Entry 8TW4 (electron microscopy, 3.30 A resolution); this record covers chains B and E of the 8 polymer chains in the assembly.

Chain B:
Protein: T cell receptor beta variable 6-5, T cell receptor beta chain MC.7.G5, MCHERRY fusion protein
Source organism: Homo sapiens
UniProt: chimeric construct of A0A0K0K1A5, P0DTU4, A0A4D6FVK6: residues 1-114 from A0A0K0K1A5 (TVB65_HUMAN) positions 1-114 (same numbers); residues 128-311 from P0DTU4 positions 132-315 (UniProt number = residue number + 4); residues 322-556 from A0A4D6FVK6 positions 2-236 (UniProt number = residue number - 320)
Sequence (556 residues; numbered 1 to 556; the number before each row is that of its first residue):
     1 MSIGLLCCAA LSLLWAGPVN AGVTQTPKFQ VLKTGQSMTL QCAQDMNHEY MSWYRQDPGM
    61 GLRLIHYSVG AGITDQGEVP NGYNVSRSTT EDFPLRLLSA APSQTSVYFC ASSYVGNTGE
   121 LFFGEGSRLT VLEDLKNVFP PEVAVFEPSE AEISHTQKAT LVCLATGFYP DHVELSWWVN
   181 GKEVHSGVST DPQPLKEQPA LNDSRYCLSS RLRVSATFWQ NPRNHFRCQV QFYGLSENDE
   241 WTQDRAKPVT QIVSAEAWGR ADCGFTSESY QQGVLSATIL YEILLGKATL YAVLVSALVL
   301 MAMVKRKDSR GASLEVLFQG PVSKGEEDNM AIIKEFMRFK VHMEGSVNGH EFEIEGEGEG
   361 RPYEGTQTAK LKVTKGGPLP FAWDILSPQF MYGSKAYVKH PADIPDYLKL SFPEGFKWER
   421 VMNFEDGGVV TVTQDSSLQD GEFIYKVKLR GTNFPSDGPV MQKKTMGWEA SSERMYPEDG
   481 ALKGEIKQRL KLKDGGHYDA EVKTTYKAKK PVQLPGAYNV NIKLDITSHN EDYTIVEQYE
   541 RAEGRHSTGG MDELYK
Disordered / not traced: 1-22, 28-31, 75-87, 199-203, 215-218, 259-273, 305-556
Differences from the reference sequence: linker (115-127, 312-321)
UniProt features mapped onto this chain:
  - glycosylation (N-linked (GlcNAc...) asparagine): Asn84, Asn202
  - region: Cys263 to Ala277 (Connecting peptide)
Disulfides: Cys42-Cys110, Cys163-Cys228

Chain E:
Protein: T-cell surface glycoprotein CD3 epsilon chain
Source organism: Homo sapiens
UniProt: P07766 (CD3E_HUMAN); residue numbers follow UniProt; this construct covers 1-207
Sequence (207 residues; numbered 1 to 207; the number before each row is that of its first residue):
     1 MQSGTHWRVL GLCLLSVGVW GQDGNEEMGG ITQTPYKVSI SGTTVILTCP QYPGSEILWQ
    61 HNDKNIGGDE DDKNIGSDED HLSLKEFSEL EQSGYYVCYP RGSKPEDANF YLYLRARVCE
   121 NCMEMDVMSV ATIVIVDICI TGGLLLLVYY WSKNRKAKAK PVTRGAGAGG RQRGQNKERP
   181 PPVPNPDYEP IRKGQRDLYS GLNQRRI
Disordered / not traced: 1-32, 107-109, 145-207
Disulfides: Cys49-Cys98, Cys119-Cys122
From the paper describing this entry:
  - conformationally variable residues (order/disorder transition): Asp107 to Asn109

Chain B / chain E interface:
Residue-residue contacts - 5 pairs, chain B then chain E:
  Asn180(B) - Arg117(E)
  Gly181(B) - Leu90(E)
  Asn221(B) - Val127(E)
  Arg223(B) - Met125(E)  hydrogen bond (side chain-backbone)
  Arg223(B) - Val130(E)
Interface residues without a listed pair, chain E (7 interface residues in all): Asp126, Ile133

Summary:
The interface between chain B and chain E involves 4 residues on one side and 7 on the other; the contacts
include 1 hydrogen bond. Its one hydrogen-bonded contact is Arg223(B)-Met125(E). From the paper:
conformational variability at Asp107(E).
Chain B is T cell receptor beta variable 6-5, T cell receptor beta chain MC.7.G5, MCHERRY fusion protein and
chain E is T-cell surface glycoprotein CD3 epsilon chain, both from Homo sapiens; the structure, TCR in
nanodisc ND-I, was determined by electron microscopy (same publication as 8TW6).
